PDB entry 3USU | X-ray diffraction, 2.46 A resolution | chains C and D of the 4 polymer chains in the assembly

Chain C:
Name: Lectin Alpha chain
From: Butea monosperma
Amino-acid sequence (256 residues; row label = number of the first residue in the row; X marks 6 residues of unknown identity (built as UNK)):
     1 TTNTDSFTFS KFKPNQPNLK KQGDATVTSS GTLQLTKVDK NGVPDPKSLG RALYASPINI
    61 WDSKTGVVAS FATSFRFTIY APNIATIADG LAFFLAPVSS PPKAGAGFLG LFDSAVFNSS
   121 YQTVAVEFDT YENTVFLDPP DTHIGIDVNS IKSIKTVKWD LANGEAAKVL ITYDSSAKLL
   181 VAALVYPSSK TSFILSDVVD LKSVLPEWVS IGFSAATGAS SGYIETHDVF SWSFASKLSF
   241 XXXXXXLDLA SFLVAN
Disordered / not traced: 241-246
Covalent attachments: N-acetylglucosamine (NAG) linked to Asn118
Bound ions: Mn2+: Glu127, Asp129, Asp138, His143; Ca2+: Asp129, Tyr131, Asn133, Asp138
Small-molecule neighbours: gamma-amino-butanoic acid (ABU): Asn3, Thr4, Asp5, Ser56, Pro57, Ile58, Asn59, Trp208, Ser236, Leu238

Chain D:
Name: Lectin Beta Chain
From: Butea monosperma
Amino-acid sequence (242 residues; numbered 1 to 242; the number before each row is that of its first residue):
     1 TTNTDSFTFS KFKPNQPNLK KQGDATVTSS GTLQLTKVDK NGVPDPKSLG RALYASPINI
    61 WDSKTGVVAS FATSFRFTIY APNIATIADG LAFFLAPVSS PPKAGAGFLG LFDSAVFNSS
   121 YQTVAVEFDT YENTVFLDPP DTHIGIDVNS IKSIKTVKWD LANGEAAKVL ITYDSSAKLL
   181 VAALVYPSSK TSFILSDVVD LKSVLPEWVS IGFSAATGAS SGYIETHDVF SWSFASKLSF
   241 AA
Covalent attachments: N-acetylglucosamine (NAG) linked to Asn118
Bound ions: Mn2+: Glu127, Asp129, Asp138, His143; Ca2+: Asp129, Tyr131, Asn133, Asp138
Small-molecule neighbours: gamma-amino-butanoic acid (ABU): Asn3, Thr4, Asp5, Asn59, Trp208, Leu238

Interface between chain C and chain D:
Contacting residue pairs - 35 pairs, chain C then chain D:
  Lys155(C) - Lys190(D)  hydrogen bond (side chain-backbone)
  Leu170(C) - Leu170(D)  hydrophobic
  Asp174(C) - Lys168(D)
  Leu179(C) - Val185(D)  hydrophobic
  Val185(C) - Leu179(D)  hydrophobic
  Val185(C) - Val181(D)  hydrophobic
  Pro187(C) - Leu179(D)  hydrophobic
  Lys190(C) - Lys155(D)  hydrogen bond (backbone-side chain)
  Lys190(C) - Ser196(D)  hydrogen bond (backbone-side chain)
  Lys190(C) - Asp197(D)
  Lys190(C) - Val198(D)
  Thr191(C) - Ser196(D)
  Ser192(C) - Ile194(D)
  Ser192(C) - Leu195(D)
  Ser192(C) - Ser196(D)  hydrogen bond
  Phe193(C) - Ile194(D)
  Ile194(C) - Ala183(D)  hydrophobic
  Ile194(C) - Ser192(D)
  Ile194(C) - Phe193(D)
  Ile194(C) - Ile194(D)  hydrophobic
  Leu195(C) - Ser192(D)  hydrogen bond (backbone-side chain)
  Ser196(C) - Lys190(D)  hydrogen bond (side chain-backbone)
  Ser196(C) - Thr191(D)  hydrogen bond (side chain-backbone)
  Ser196(C) - Ser192(D)  hydrogen bond
  Val198(C) - Lys190(D)
  Asp248(C) - Thr8(D)  hydrogen bond
  Asp248(C) - Ser233(D)
  Leu249(C) - Leu170(D)  hydrophobic
  Ala250(C) - Ala72(D)
  Ala250(C) - Ser233(D)
  Ala250(C) - Ala235(D)
  Ser251(C) - Ala235(D)
  Val254(C) - Ser70(D)
  Val254(C) - Ala235(D)  hydrophobic
  Val254(C) - Lys237(D)
Interface residues without a listed pair, chain C (24 interface residues in all): Lys168, Val181, Ala183, Asp197, Leu253
Interface residues without a listed pair, chain D (29 interface residues in all): Phe71, Thr73, Ser74, Asp174, Ala177, Pro187, Phe234

In short:
24 residues of chain C face 29 of chain D across their interface, with 9 hydrogen bonds. Among the polar pairs
are Lys155(C)-Lys190(D), Lys190(C)-Lys155(D) and Lys190(C)-Ser196(D). Ligands of chain C: gamma-amino-butanoic
acid. Ligands of chain D: gamma-amino-butanoic acid. Covalently linked N-acetylglucosamine: at Asn118(C).
Chain C is Lectin Alpha chain and chain D is Lectin Beta Chain, both from Butea monosperma; the structure,
Crystal structure of Butea monosperma seed lectin, was determined by X-ray diffraction.
